5EFT - chains A and D of the 8 polymer chains in the assembly; structure by X-ray diffraction, 2.50 A resolution.

Chain A:
Molecule: p9-1
Source organism: Rice black-streaked dwarf virus 2
Notes: fragment: C-terminal peptide
UniProtKB: B6SCH3 (B6SCH3_9REOV); numbering as in UniProt (aligned over 332-347)
Sequence (16 residues; numbered 332 to 347; the number before each row is that of its first residue):
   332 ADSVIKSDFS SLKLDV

Chain D:
Molecule: p9-1
Source organism: Rice black-streaked dwarf virus 2
UniProtKB: B6SCH3 (B6SCH3_9REOV); numbering as in UniProt (aligned over 4-324)
Sequence (321 residues; numbered 4 to 324; the number before each row is that of its first residue):
     4 LERRTFGSYK IEELTIRNDQ PTRNTNLSLS QSTENRLSTK KIPLLDDGIF ELLNYLIDGT
    64 NFNKTCYCGF NYSHLPNLER DFNIASLYVR ENFEICTDQL DLANYVRQPN ISIKSPDFTV
   124 CLEYVLKTVV ESESSTKDQK DDESQKPTST DSTKNEQETK FVEMSLLPLL NRESEESLTE
   184 EILEGEGAVV NVLKLFIKGF LMHLGENPNS YDRQLTVEKY RPLLVSIVGY EYLVGTTVPE
   244 KKINHIYYQL ATFDNYPFDL LRFQLSSLIS TPTSILERIT KEGLFKIITS STLRGAPRQT
   304 VLFRGINGSE SFLNIKRYRR F
Disordered / not traced: 20-42, 134-159, 177, 239-244, 293-302
Sequence notes: conflict Thr-162 (Lys in B6SCH3)

Chain A / chain D interface:
Residue-residue contacts (6):
  Ser-338(A) / Gly-72(D)
  Asp-339(A) / Arg-6(D)  salt bridge
  Asp-339(A) / Gly-72(D)  hydrogen bond (backbone-backbone)
  Asp-339(A) / Phe-73(D)
  Ser-341(A) / Phe-73(D)
  Lys-344(A) / Glu-209(D)  salt bridge
Also at the interface, not in a pair above, chain A (5 interface residues in all): Ser-342

In short:
Chain A and chain D form an interface of 5 and 4 residues respectively; the contacts include 1 hydrogen bond
and 2 salt bridges. Polar pairs include Asp-339(A)/Arg-6(D), Lys-344(A)/Glu-209(D) and Asp-339(A)/Gly-72(D).
Here chain A is p9-1 and chain D is p9-1, both from Rice black-streaked dwarf virus 2. Entry 5EFT (Structural
Basis for Specific Recognition of ssDNA by SRBSDV P9-1 Octamers) was determined by X-ray diffraction.
